Entry 7KPX (electron microscopy, 4.40 A resolution (low resolution: residue-level contacts below are approximate; hydrogen-bond / salt-bridge calls are withheld)); this record covers chains A and C of the 4 polymer chains in the assembly.

== Chain A ==
Name: Meiotic mRNA stability protein kinase SSN3
From: Saccharomyces cerevisiae (strain ATCC 204508 / S288c)
Notes: EC 2.7.11.22, 2.7.11.23
UniProtKB: P39073 (SSN3_YEAST); numbering as in UniProt (aligned over 1-555)
Sequence (555 residues; row label = number of the first residue in the row):
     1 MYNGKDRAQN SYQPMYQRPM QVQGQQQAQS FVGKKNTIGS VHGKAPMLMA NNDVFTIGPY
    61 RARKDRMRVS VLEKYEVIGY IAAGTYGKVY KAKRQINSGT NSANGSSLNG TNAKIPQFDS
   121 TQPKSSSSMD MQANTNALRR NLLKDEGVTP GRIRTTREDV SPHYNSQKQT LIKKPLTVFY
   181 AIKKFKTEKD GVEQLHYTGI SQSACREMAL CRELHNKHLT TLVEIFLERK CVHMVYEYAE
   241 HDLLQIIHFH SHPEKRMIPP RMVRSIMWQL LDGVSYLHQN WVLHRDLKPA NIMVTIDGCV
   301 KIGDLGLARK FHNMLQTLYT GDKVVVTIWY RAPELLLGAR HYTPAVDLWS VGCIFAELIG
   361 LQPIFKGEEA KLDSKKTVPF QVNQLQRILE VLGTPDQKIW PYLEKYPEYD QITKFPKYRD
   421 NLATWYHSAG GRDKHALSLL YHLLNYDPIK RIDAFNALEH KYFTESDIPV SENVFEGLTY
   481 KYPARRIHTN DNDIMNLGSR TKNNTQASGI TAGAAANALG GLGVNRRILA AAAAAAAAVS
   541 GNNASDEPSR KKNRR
Disordered / not traced: 1-47, 97-173, 190-194, 372-374, 490-555
Swiss-Prot annotation at these positions:
  - active site: Asp286 (Proton acceptor)
  - binding site (ATP): Ile81 to Val89, Lys183
  - mutagenesis: Lys183 (K183R: In UME5-4; loss of activity), Asp304 (D304A: Abrogates kinase activity and transcriptional repression)
From the paper describing this entry:
  - mutagenesis - D410R: unchanged binding to Mediator of RNA polymerase II transcription subunit 12 (chain C)

== Chain C ==
Name: Mediator of RNA polymerase II transcription subunit 12
From: Saccharomyces cerevisiae (strain ATCC 204508 / S288c)
UniProtKB: P25648 (SRB8_YEAST); residues 1-1427 here = UniProt positions 1-1427
Sequence (1427 residues; row label = number of the first residue in the row):
     1 MNNGSGRYLL TPPDDLHPYV PSSKPQEQVY PDFKPWEHTA AEDQILANFV AKGFYHTPMV
    61 NFESISARSS VHESLVTQSN ILSQQFDKII KIREDHINKI PSNSTTTLHG PGFQLPNRIT
   121 LTDHRKETWL HELSSSHTSL VKIGKFIPHG LKRRQVIEQC YLKFIPLKRA IWLIKCCYFI
   181 EWKSNHKKKR SNAAGADDAI SMHLLKDWTD TFVYILEKLI FDMTNHYNDS QQLRTWKRQI
   241 SYFLKLLGNC YSLRLINKEI FHHWLVEFIN KMENFEFLPL SLHILMIFWN DICQIDTNAP
   301 VAATITSSQK EPFFLVTKIT DMLLHKYYIV SSSKSMINDE NYIINDIKKN NKIKLNILKI
   361 LSSLILKIFQ EQSLEVFIFP TSNWEIYKPL LFEIVSNADT NQNSDMKKKL ELISYRNESL
   421 KNNSSIRNVI MSASNANDFQ LTIVTCKQFP KLSCIQLNCI DTQFTKLLDD NPTEFDWPTY
   481 VDQNPLTMHK IIQLILWSIH PSRQFDHYES NQLVAKLLLL RINSTDEDLH EFQIEDAIWS
   541 LVFQLAKNFS AQKRVVSYMM PSLYRLLNIL ITYGIIKVPT YIRKLISSGL LYLQDSNDKF
   601 VHVQLLINLK ISPLMKSQYN MVLRNVMEYD VKFYEIFNFD QLVEITEQIK MRILSNDITN
   661 LQLSKTPLSI KIMVAEWYLS HLCSGILSSV NRTVLLKIFK IFCIDLEVFH HFFKWIEFIV
   721 YHQLLSDIES LEALMDILLC YQKLFSQFIN DHILFTKTFI FIYKKVLKEK DVPAYNVTSF
   781 MPFWKFFMKN FPFVLKVDND LRIELQSVYN DEKLKTEKLK NDKSEVLKVY SMINNSNQAV
   841 GQTWNFPEVF QVNIRFLLHN SEIIDTNTSK QFQKARNNVM LLIATNLKEY NKFMSIFLKR
   901 KDFTNKNLIQ LISLKLLTFE VTQNVLGLEY IIRLLPINLE NNDGSYGLFL KYHKEQFIKS
   961 NFEKILLTCY ELEKKYHGNE CEINYYEILL KILITYGSSP KLLATSTKII MLLLNDSVEN
  1021 SSNILEDILY YSTCPSETDL NDIPLGSGQP DNDTVVTNDD KSDDDDHTVD EIDHVEYYVM
  1081 MDFANLWVFQ AFTCFCIKKI MENNEPAMAM EDLKNFIFQI IEITNSNDLC SQIFDQLKDM
  1141 QTIEMITQIV EKDFCTSCLQ NNNQKIDDNY IVVVIEIITS LSMRFQRETS GMIVISMENY
  1201 HLLIKIIRQL SELNEGNLSK REIQIDAVLK IFSFHQDSIF QRIIADLSAD KPTSPFIDSI
  1261 CKLFDKISFN LRLKLFLYEI LSSLKSFAIY SSTIDAPAFH TSGKVELPKK LLNLPPFQVS
  1321 SFVKETKLHS GDYGEEEDAD QEESFSLNLG IGIVEIAHEN EQKWLIYDKK DHKYVCTFSM
  1381 EPYHFISNYN TKYTDDMATG SNDTTAFNDS CVNLSLFDAR FERKNPH
Disordered / not traced: 1-3, 297-308, 1026-1068, 1327-1343
From the paper describing this entry:
  - mutagenesis - E42A, I45R, L46R, K52P, G53D, E73A: unchanged binding to Cdk8/CycC
  - mutagenesis - E42A, L46R, K52P, G53D: decreased catalytic activity on Cdk8/CycC
  - mutagenesis - I45R, E73A: unchanged catalytic activity on Cdk8/CycC

== Interface between chain A and chain C ==
Residue-residue contacts - 45 pairs, chain A then chain C:
  Asn216(A) with Leu9(C)
  Trp268(A) with Gly6(C); Tyr8(C)
  Asp272(A) with Tyr8(C)
  Tyr276(A) with Leu9(C)
  Gln279(A) with Leu9(C); Leu10(C); Thr11(C); Pro35(C); Trp36(C)
  Trp281(A) with Lys34(C); Pro35(C); Trp36(C)
  Phe311(A) with Trp36(C)
  His312(A) with His56(C)
  Asn313(A) with His56(C)
  Met314(A) with Tyr55(C); His56(C)
  Leu315(A) with Tyr55(C)
  Thr317(A) with Gly53(C); Phe54(C)
  Arg340(A) with Ala51(C); Lys52(C)
  His341(A) with Ile45(C); Leu46(C); Phe49(C); Phe54(C)
  Thr343(A) with Glu42(C); Leu46(C)
  Pro344(A) with Glu42(C)
  Tyr402(A) with Ala47(C)
  Lys405(A) with Ala51(C)
  Tyr406(A) with Val50(C)
  Pro407(A) with Ala51(C)
  Pro448(A) with Leu46(C)
  Ile449(A) with His38(C); Asp43(C); Leu46(C)
  Asp453(A) with His38(C)
  Phe455(A) with Tyr8(C); Leu10(C)
  Leu458(A) with Tyr8(C)
  Val470(A) with Ser5(C)
  Ser471(A) with Ser5(C)
  Glu472(A) with Ser5(C)
Interface residues without a listed pair, chain A (32 interface residues in all): Ser275, His278, Asn280, Ala339
Interface residues without a listed pair, chain C (25 interface residues in all): Gly4, Glu37
The authors on this interface:
  - hot spots on chain A (mutagenesis) - I449E: decreased binding to Mediator of RNA polymerase II transcription subunit 12 (chain C)

== Summary ==
32 residues of chain A and 25 residues of chain C are in contact. From the paper: E42A, L46R and K52P of chain
C, among others, reduce catalytic activity on Cdk8/CycC; I449E of chain A reduces binding to Mediator of RNA
polymerase II transcription subunit 12 (chain C); 8 substitutions were tested in all.
Here chain A is Meiotic mRNA stability protein kinase SSN3 and chain C is Mediator of RNA polymerase II
transcription subunit 12, both from Saccharomyces cerevisiae (strain ATCC 204508 / S288c). Entry 7KPX
(Structure of the yeast CKM) was determined by electron microscopy (same publication as 7KPV).
